8J7B - chains D and L of the 16 polymer chains in the assembly; structure by electron microscopy, 3.22 A resolution.

# Chain D
Name: Photosystem I reaction center subunit II-2, chloroplastic
From: Arabidopsis thaliana
Reference sequence: Q9SA56 (PSAD2_ARATH); numbering as in UniProt (aligned over 1-204)
Amino-acid sequence (204 residues; numbered 1 to 204; the number before each row is that of its first residue):
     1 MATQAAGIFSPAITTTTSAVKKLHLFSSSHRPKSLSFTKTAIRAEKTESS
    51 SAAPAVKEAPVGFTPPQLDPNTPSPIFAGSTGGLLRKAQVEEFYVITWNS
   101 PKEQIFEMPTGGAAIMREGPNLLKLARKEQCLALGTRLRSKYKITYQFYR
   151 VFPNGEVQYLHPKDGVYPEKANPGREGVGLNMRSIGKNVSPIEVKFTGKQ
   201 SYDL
Unresolved in the structure: 1-61
UniProt features mapped onto this chain:
  - region: Arg137 to Thr145 (Ferredoxin and ferredoxin-oxidoreductase binding)
  - modified residue: Thr47 (Phosphothreonine)

# Chain L
Name: Photosystem I reaction center subunit XI, chloroplastic
From: Arabidopsis thaliana
Reference sequence: Q9SUI4 (PSAL_ARATH); residues 1-219 here = UniProt positions 1-219
Amino-acid sequence (219 residues; row label = number of the first residue in the row):
     1 MAASASPMASQLRSSFSSASLSQRLAVPKGISGAPFGVSPTKRVSSFTVR
    51 AVKSDKTTFQVVQPINGDPFIGSLETPVTSSPLIAWYLSNLPGYRTAVNP
   101 LLRGVEVGLAHGFFLVGPFVKAGPLRNTAYAGSAGSLAAAGLVVILSMCL
   151 TIYGISSFKEGEPSIAPSLTLTGRKKQPDQLQTADGWAKFTGGFFFGGIS
   201 GVTWAYFLLYVLDLPYFVK
Unresolved in the structure: 1-57, 218-219
Residues lining bound ligands:
  - beta-carotene (BCR), molecule 1: Tyr87, Leu109, Ala110, Phe113, Ser200, Thr203, Trp204
  - beta-carotene (BCR), molecule 2: Val107, Leu146, Cys149, Leu150, Tyr153, Phe194
  - beta-carotene (BCR), molecule 3: Phe119, Ala138, Leu142, Ile145
  - chlorophyll a (CLA), molecule 1: Val62, Leu74, Thr76, Pro77, Val78
  - chlorophyll a (CLA), molecule 2: Leu74, Thr76, Val78, Thr79, Ile84, Leu88
  - chlorophyll a (CLA), molecule 3: Trp86, Tyr87, Asn90, Leu91, Arg95, Glu106, Leu109, Ala110
  - chlorophyll a (CLA), molecule 4: Tyr87, Leu91, Pro92, Gly93, Glu106, Val107, Ala110, His111, Phe114
  - chlorophyll a (CLA), molecule 5: His111, Phe114, Leu115, Leu146
  - chlorophyll a (CLA), molecule 6: Phe113, Phe114, Gly117, Pro118, Lys121, Leu208, Leu209, Tyr216, Phe217
  - chlorophyll a (CLA), molecule 7: Phe114, Pro118, Phe119, Ala122, Gly123, Pro124, Arg126
  - chlorophyll a (CLA), molecule 8: Pro124, Leu125, Ala134, Leu137, Ala138, Gly141, Ile145, Met148
  - chlorophyll a (CLA), molecule 9: Leu142, Ile145, Tyr153, Ser156, Ser157
  - chlorophyll a (CLA), molecule 10: Ile145, Met148, Cys149

# How chain D and chain L interact
Residue-residue contacts - 20 pairs, chain D then chain L:
  Ser74(D) - Phe70(L)
  Pro75(D) - Phe70(L)
  Phe77(D) - Pro69(L)
  Phe77(D) - Phe70(L)  hydrophobic
  Ala78(D) - Pro64(L)
  Gly79(D) - Pro69(L)
  Gly79(D) - Leu74(L)
  Ser80(D) - Pro69(L)
  Ser80(D) - Ile71(L)
  Ser80(D) - Gly72(L)
  Ser80(D) - Ser73(L)  hydrogen bond (backbone-backbone)
  Ser80(D) - Leu74(L)
  Thr81(D) - Gly72(L)
  Gly83(D) - Phe70(L)
  Gly83(D) - Gly72(L)
  Leu84(D) - Phe70(L)  hydrogen bond (backbone-backbone)
  Leu84(D) - Ile71(L)
  Leu84(D) - Gly72(L)  hydrogen bond (backbone-backbone)
  Leu123(D) - Phe70(L)  hydrophobic
  Lys124(D) - Asp68(L)  salt bridge
Interface residues without a listed pair, chain D (13 interface residues in all): Gly82, Met108

# Overview
13 residues of chain D face 8 of chain L across their interface; the contacts include 3 hydrogen bonds and 1
salt bridge. Among the polar pairs are Lys124(D)-Asp68(L), Ser80(D)-Ser73(L) and Leu84(D)-Phe70(L).
Chain D is Photosystem I reaction center subunit II-2, chloroplastic and chain L is Photosystem I reaction
center subunit XI, chloroplastic, both from Arabidopsis thaliana; the structure, Coordinates of Cryo-EM
structure of the Arabidopsis thaliana PSI in state 2 (PSI-ST2), was determined by electron microscopy together
with 8J7A from the same study.
